PDB entry 7K3K | X-ray diffraction, 1.42 A resolution | chains A and B

[Chain A]
Name: Dynein light chain 1, cytoplasmic
From: Drosophila melanogaster
Reference sequence: Q24117 (DYL1_DROME); residue numbers follow UniProt; this construct covers 1-89
Amino-acid sequence (89 residues; each row starts with the number of its first residue):
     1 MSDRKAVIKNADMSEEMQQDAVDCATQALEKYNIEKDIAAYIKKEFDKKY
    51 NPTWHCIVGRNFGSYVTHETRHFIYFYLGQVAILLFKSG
Unresolved in the structure: 1

[Chain B]
Name: Protein panoramix
From: Drosophila melanogaster
Reference sequence: Q9W2H9 (PANX_DROME); residues 455-467 here = UniProt positions 455-467
Amino-acid sequence (14 residues; each row starts with the number of its first residue):
   454 STLYKNAATQTERR
Sequence notes: expression tag (454)

[How chain A and chain B interact]
Residue-residue contacts - 35 pairs, chain A then chain B:
  Asp-12(A) / Lys-458(B)
  Arg-60(A) / Thr-464(B)
  Asn-61(A) / Thr-464(B)
  Phe-62(A) / Thr-462(B)
  Phe-62(A) / Gln-463(B)
  Phe-62(A) / Thr-464(B)  hydrogen bond (backbone-side chain)
  Gly-63(A) / Thr-462(B)
  Gly-63(A) / Gln-463(B)
  Ser-64(A) / Ala-461(B)
  Ser-64(A) / Thr-462(B)  hydrogen bond
  Tyr-65(A) / Asn-459(B)  hydrogen bond
  Tyr-65(A) / Ala-460(B)
  Val-66(A) / Asn-459(B)
  Val-66(A) / Ala-460(B)  hydrogen bond (backbone-backbone)
  Thr-67(A) / Tyr-457(B)
  Thr-67(A) / Lys-458(B)
  Thr-67(A) / Asn-459(B)  hydrogen bond
  His-68(A) / Tyr-457(B)
  His-68(A) / Lys-458(B)  hydrogen bond
  His-68(A) / Ala-460(B)
  Glu-69(A) / Leu-456(B)
  Thr-70(A) / Thr-455(B)  hydrogen bond (side chain-backbone)
  Thr-70(A) / Leu-456(B)  hydrogen bond (backbone-backbone)
  Thr-70(A) / Tyr-457(B)  hydrogen bond (side chain-backbone)
  Phe-73(A) / Ala-460(B)  hydrophobic
  Phe-73(A) / Thr-462(B)
  Tyr-75(A) / Thr-462(B)
  Tyr-75(A) / Gln-463(B)
  Tyr-75(A) / Thr-464(B)
  Tyr-77(A) / Thr-464(B)
  Tyr-77(A) / Glu-465(B)  hydrogen bond (side chain-backbone)
  Tyr-77(A) / Arg-467(B)
  Gly-79(A) / Arg-467(B)  hydrogen bond (backbone-side chain)
  Gln-80(A) / Arg-467(B)  hydrogen bond
  Ala-82(A) / Thr-464(B)
Other interface residues (no listed pair), chain A (20 interface residues in all): Asn-10, Leu-84

[In short]
20 residues of chain A and 12 residues of chain B are in contact, with 12 hydrogen bonds. Among the polar
pairs are Phe-62(A)/Thr-464(B), Ser-64(A)/Thr-462(B) and Tyr-65(A)/Asn-459(B).
Here chain A is Dynein light chain 1, cytoplasmic and chain B is Protein panoramix, both from Drosophila
melanogaster. Entry 7K3K (Crystal structure of dLC8 in complex with Panoramix TQT peptide) was determined by
X-ray diffraction together with 7K3J and 7K3L from the same study.
